Entry 8IUK (electron microscopy, 2.67 A resolution); this record covers chains A and R of the 6 polymer chains in the assembly.

Chain A:
Name: G subunit alpha (q)
Source organism: Homo sapiens
Chain sequence (361 residues; numbered 7 to 359 plus 130 insertion-coded residues; 122 numbers in that range are skipped by the numbering (no residue carries them; nothing is unmodelled there); the number before each row is that of its first residue; a row labelled like 61A-61Z holds insertion residues (61A, then the next letters in order)):
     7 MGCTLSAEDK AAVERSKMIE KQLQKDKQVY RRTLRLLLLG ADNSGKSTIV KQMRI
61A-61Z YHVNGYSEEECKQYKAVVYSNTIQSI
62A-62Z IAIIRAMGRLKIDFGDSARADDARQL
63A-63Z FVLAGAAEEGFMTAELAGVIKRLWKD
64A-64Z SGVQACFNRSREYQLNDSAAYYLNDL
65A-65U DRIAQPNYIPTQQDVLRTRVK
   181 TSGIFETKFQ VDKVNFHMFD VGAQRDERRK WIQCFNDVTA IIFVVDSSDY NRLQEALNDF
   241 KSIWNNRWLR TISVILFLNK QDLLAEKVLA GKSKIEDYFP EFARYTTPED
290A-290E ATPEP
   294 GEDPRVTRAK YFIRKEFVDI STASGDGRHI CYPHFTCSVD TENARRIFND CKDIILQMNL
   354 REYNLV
Disordered / not traced: 7-10, 61A-61Z, 62A-62Z, 63A-63Z, 64A-64Z, 65A-65U, 290A-290E

Chain R:
Name: Prostaglandin F2-alpha receptor
Source organism: Homo sapiens
UniProtKB: P43088 (PF2R_HUMAN); residue numbers follow UniProt; this construct covers 1-359
Chain sequence (359 residues; numbered 1 to 359; the number before each row is that of its first residue):
     1 MSMNNSKQLV SPAAALLSNT TCQTENRLSV FFSVIFMTVG ILSNSLAIAI LMKAYQRFRQ
    61 KSKASFLLLA SGLVITDFFG HLINGAIAVF VYASDKEWIR FDQSNVLCSI FGICMVFSGL
   121 CPLLLGSVMA IERCIGVTKP IFHSTKITSK HVKMMLSGVC LFAVFIALLP ILGHRDYKIQ
   181 ASRTWCFYNT EDIKDWEDRF YLLLFSFLGL LALGVSLLCN AITGITLLRV KFKSQQHRQG
   241 RSHHLEMVIQ LLAIMCVSCI CWSPFLVTMA NIGINGNHSL ETCETTLFAL RMATWNQILD
   301 PWVYILLRKA VLKNLYKLAS QCCGVHVISL HIWELSSIKN SLKVAAISES PVAEKSAST
Disordered / not traced: 1-28, 238-239, 324-359
UniProt features mapped onto this chain:
  - glycosylation (N-linked (GlcNAc...) asparagine): Asn4, Asn19
Disulfides: Cys108-Cys186
Ligand contacts: Dinoprost (UGU; (Z)-7-[(1R,2R,3R,5S)-3,5-bis(oxidanyl)-2-[(E,3S)-3-oxidanyloct-1-enyl]cyclopentyl]hept-5-enoic acid): Ser29, Phe32, Ser33, Phe36, Met37, His81, Asn84, Gly85, Ala88, Tyr92, Phe111, Met115, Ser118, Gly119, Thr184, Trp185, Trp262, Leu287, Leu290, Arg291, Ala293, Thr294, Gln297
What the authors report for this chain:
  - contacts within the chain: Leu123-Trp262 (hydrophobic contact), Cys134-Ile222, Cys134-Thr223, Gln250-Arg308 (hydrogen bond)
  - binding site for Dinoprost: Ser33, His81, Tyr92, Met115, Thr184, Trp262, Leu290, Arg291, Thr294
  - mutagenesis - S33A, H81A (1000 folds), M115A (100-fold), L123A, F205A, L213A, W262A, F265A, L290A, T294A: decreased signaling in response to Dinoprost
  - specificity-determining residues: Ser33, Thr294 (by similarity / conservation)
  - conformationally variable residues (side-chain flip): Arg133, Trp262, Arg308
  - mutagenesis - R133A, Q250A, R308A: abolished signaling in response to Dinoprost
  - mutagenesis - H244A, E246A: decreased signaling with G subunit alpha (q) (chain A)
  - mutagenesis - S62A: abolished signaling with G subunit alpha (q) (chain A)

Interface between chain A and chain R:
Contacting residue pairs - 43 pairs, chain A then chain R:
  Gln34(A) - Thr148(R)
  Gln34(A) - Lys150(R)  hydrogen bond
  Arg37(A) - Ser62(R)  hydrogen bond (side chain-backbone)
  Arg37(A) - Lys63(R)
  Arg37(A) - Ser144(R)
  Arg37(A) - Thr145(R)
  Arg38(A) - Thr145(R)
  Leu40(A) - Thr145(R)
  Val194(A) - Ile141(R)  hydrophobic
  Asp217(A) - Gln60(R)
  Asp217(A) - Lys61(R)
  Thr251(A) - Lys61(R)  hydrogen bond
  Phe341(A) - Ile141(R)  hydrophobic
  Lys345(A) - Thr138(R)
  Lys345(A) - Pro140(R)
  Lys345(A) - Ile141(R)
  Ile348(A) - Pro140(R)  hydrophobic
  Ile348(A) - Ser144(R)
  Leu349(A) - Val137(R)  hydrophobic
  Gln350(A) - His244(R)
  Asn352(A) - Gly136(R)  hydrogen bond (side chain-backbone)
  Leu353(A) - His244(R)
  Leu353(A) - Met247(R)  hydrophobic
  Arg354(A) - Phe58(R)
  Arg354(A) - His243(R)
  Glu355(A) - Ser62(R)  hydrogen bond
  Glu355(A) - Ala64(R)
  Glu355(A) - Ser65(R)
  Glu355(A) - Phe66(R)  hydrogen bond (side chain-backbone)
  Tyr356(A) - Phe66(R)  hydrophobic
  Tyr356(A) - Glu132(R)  hydrogen bond
  Tyr356(A) - Arg133(R)
  Tyr356(A) - Met247(R)  hydrophobic
  Asn357(A) - His243(R)
  Asn357(A) - Glu246(R)  hydrogen bond
  Asn357(A) - Met247(R)
  Leu358(A) - Ala54(R)  hydrophobic
  Leu358(A) - Arg57(R)
  Leu358(A) - Leu67(R)  hydrophobic
  Leu358(A) - Ala310(R)
  Val359(A) - Arg57(R)  hydrogen bond (backbone-side chain)
  Val359(A) - Phe58(R)
  Val359(A) - His243(R)
Interface residues without a listed pair, chain A (21 interface residues in all): Met351
Interface residues without a listed pair, chain R (34 interface residues in all): Ile50, Leu51, His143, Leu227, Ser242, Arg308, Val311
From the paper, about this interface:
  - specific contacts: Phe58(R)-Leu358(A) (hydrophobic contact), Phe58(R)-Val359(A) (hydrophobic contact), Ser62(R)-Glu355(A) (hydrogen bond), Lys63(R)-Arg37(A), Glu132(R)-Tyr356(A) (hydrogen bond), His244(R)-Gln350(A), Glu246(R)-Asn357(A) (hydrogen bond)

Overview:
Chain A and chain R form an interface of 21 and 34 residues respectively; the contacts include 9 hydrogen
bonds. Polar pairs include Gln34(A)-Lys150(R), Arg37(A)-Ser62(R) and Thr251(A)-Lys61(R). The paper describes
hydrophobic contacts between Phe58(R) and Leu358(A) and Phe58(R) and Val359(A); hydrogen bonds between
Ser62(R) and Glu355(A), Glu132(R) and Tyr356(A) and Glu246(R) and Asn357(A); contacts between Lys63(R) and
Arg37(A) and His244(R) and Gln350(A). From the paper: a binding site for Dinoprost at Ser33(R), His81(R) and
Tyr92(R) among others; S33A, H81A and M115A of chain R, among others, reduce signaling in response to
Dinoprost; 16 substitutions were tested in all.
Here chain A is G subunit alpha (q) and chain R is Prostaglandin F2-alpha receptor, both from Homo sapiens.
Entry 8IUK (Cryo-EM structure of the PGF2-alpha-bound human PTGFR-Gq complex) was determined by electron
microscopy, deposited together with 8IUL and 8IUM.
